PDB entry 3K5F | X-ray diffraction, 2.25 A resolution | chain A

[Chain A]
Name: Beta-secretase 1
From: Homo sapiens
Notes: EC 3.4.23.46; fragment: Catalytic domain
UniProt: P56817 (BACE1_HUMAN); aligned to UniProt positions 48-399 over residues 35-386 (the alignment contains insertions or deletions, so no single offset holds)
Amino-acid sequence (402 residues; each row starts with the number of its first residue):
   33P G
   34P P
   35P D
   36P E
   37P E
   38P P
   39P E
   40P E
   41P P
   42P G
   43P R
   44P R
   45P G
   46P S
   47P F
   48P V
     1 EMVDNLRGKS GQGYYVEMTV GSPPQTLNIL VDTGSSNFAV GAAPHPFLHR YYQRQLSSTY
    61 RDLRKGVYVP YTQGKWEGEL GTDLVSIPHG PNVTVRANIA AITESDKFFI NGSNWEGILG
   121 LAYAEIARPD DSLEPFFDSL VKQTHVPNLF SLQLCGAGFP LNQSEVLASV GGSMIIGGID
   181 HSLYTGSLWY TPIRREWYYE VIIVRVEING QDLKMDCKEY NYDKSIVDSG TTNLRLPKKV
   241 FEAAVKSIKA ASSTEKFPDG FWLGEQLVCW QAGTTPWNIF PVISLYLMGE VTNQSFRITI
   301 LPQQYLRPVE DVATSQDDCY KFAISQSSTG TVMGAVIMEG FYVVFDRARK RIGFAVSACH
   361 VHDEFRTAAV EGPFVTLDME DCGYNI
Unresolved in the structure: 33P, 34P, 35P, 36P, 37P, 38P, 39P, 40P, 41P, 42P, 43P, 44P, 45P, 158-168, 362-365, 386
Differences from the reference sequence: expression tag (33P, 34P)
Disulfides: Cys155-Cys359, Cys217-Cys382, Cys269-Cys319
Ligand contacts: AYH ((1R,3S)-3-[1-(acetylamino)-1-methylethyl]-N-[(1S,2S,4R)-1-benzyl-5-(butylamino)-2-hydroxy-4-methyl-5-oxopentyl]cyclohexanecarboxamide): Gly11, Gln12, Gly13, Leu30, Asp32, Gly34, Ser35, Val69, Pro70, Tyr71, Thr72, Gln73, Phe108, Ile110, Trp115, Ile118, Ile126, Arg128, Tyr198, Ile226, Asp228, Gly230, Thr231, Thr232, Arg235

[Summary]
Chain A binds compound AYH.
Chain A is Beta-secretase 1 (Homo sapiens); the structure, Human BACE-1 COMPLEX WITH AYH011, was determined by
X-ray diffraction, deposited together with 3K5D and 3K5G.
